7DBJ - chains A and C of the 4 polymer chains in the assembly; structure by X-ray diffraction, 1.55 A resolution.

Chain A (and C):
Name: L-lactate dehydrogenase B chain
Source organism: Homo sapiens
Notes: EC 1.1.1.27; chain C of this document is another copy of the same molecule, construct and numbering; everything in this record applies to it too
UniProtKB: P07195 (LDHB_HUMAN); residues 2-334 here = UniProt positions 2-334
Amino-acid sequence (333 residues; numbered 2 to 334; the number before each row is that of its first residue):
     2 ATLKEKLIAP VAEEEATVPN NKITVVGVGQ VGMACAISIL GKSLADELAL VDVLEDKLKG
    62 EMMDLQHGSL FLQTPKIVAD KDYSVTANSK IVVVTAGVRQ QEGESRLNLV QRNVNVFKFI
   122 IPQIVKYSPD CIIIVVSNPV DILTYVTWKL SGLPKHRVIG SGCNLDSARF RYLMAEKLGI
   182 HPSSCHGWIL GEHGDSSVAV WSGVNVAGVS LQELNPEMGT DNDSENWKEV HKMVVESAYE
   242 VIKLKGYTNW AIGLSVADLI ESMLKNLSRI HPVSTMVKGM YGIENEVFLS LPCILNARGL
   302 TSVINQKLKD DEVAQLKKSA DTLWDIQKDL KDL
Residues lining bound ligands:
  - H1U (N-[[3-[2-[(phenylmethyl)amino]ethyl]-1H-indol-2-yl]methyl]cycloheptanamine): Ser203, Gly204, Asn206, Gly209, Ser211, Glu214, Lys308, Leu309, Lys310
  - NADH (NAI; 1,4-dihydronicotinamide adenine dinucleotide): Val27, Gly28, Val29, Gly30, Gln31, Val32, Gly33, Asp53, Val54, Leu55, Tyr84, Thr96, Ala97, Gly98, Val99, Arg100, Gln101, Leu110, Asn114, Val117, Ile121, Val137, Ser138, Asn139, Val141, Ser162, Leu166, His194, Tyr248, Thr249, Ile253
  - oxamic acid (OXM): Gln101, Arg107, Asn139, Leu166, Arg170, His194, Ala239, Thr249
Curated features (UniProtKB/Swiss-Prot):
  - active site: His194 (Proton acceptor)
  - binding site (NAD(+)): Arg100, Asn139
  - binding site (substrate): Arg107, Asn139, Arg170, Thr249
  - modified residue: Ala2 (N-acetylalanine), Lys7 (N6-acetyllysine), Ser44 (Phosphoserine), Lys58 (N6-acetyllysine), Lys119 (N6-acetyllysine), Tyr240 (Phosphotyrosine), Lys329 (N6-acetyllysine)
Reported in the primary citation:
  - conformationally variable residues (helix shift): Trp228 to Lys246, Asp311 to Asp330
  - allosteric site: Ser203, Gly204, Asn206, Gly209, Ser211, Glu214, Lys308, Lys310
  - specificity-determining residues: Glu214, Lys308, Lys310 (by similarity / conservation)
  - contacts within the chain: Leu108-Leu324 (hydrophobic contact), Leu108-Thr323 (hydrophobic contact), Leu108-Ile327 (hydrophobic contact)
  - binding site for H1U: Ser203, Gly204, Asn206, Gly209, Ser211, Glu214, Lys308, Lys310

How chain A and chain C interact:
Contacting residue pairs (35; chain A residue first):
  Gly180(A) - Ser269(C)
  Ile181(A) - Ser269(C)
  Ile181(A) - Ile295(C)  hydrophobic
  His182(A) - Leu268(C)
  His182(A) - Ser269(C)  hydrogen bond (backbone-backbone)
  His182(A) - Arg270(C)
  Ser184(A) - Arg270(C)
  Ser185(A) - Arg270(C)
  Ser185(A) - Ile271(C)  hydrogen bond (side chain-backbone)
  His187(A) - His187(C)
  Trp189(A) - Ala208(C)
  Gly204(A) - Gly209(C)
  Val207(A) - Ile271(C)  hydrophobic
  Ala208(A) - Trp189(C)
  Ala208(A) - Pro293(C)  hydrophobic
  Ala208(A) - Gln307(C)
  Gly209(A) - Gly204(C)
  Val210(A) - Asn306(C)
  Val210(A) - Gln307(C)
  Leu215(A) - Lys308(C)
  Leu268(A) - His182(C)
  Ser269(A) - Gly180(C)
  Ser269(A) - Ile181(C)
  Ser269(A) - His182(C)  hydrogen bond (backbone-backbone)
  Arg270(A) - His182(C)
  Arg270(A) - Ser184(C)
  Arg270(A) - Ser185(C)
  Ile271(A) - Ser185(C)  hydrogen bond (backbone-side chain)
  Ile271(A) - Val207(C)  hydrophobic
  Pro293(A) - Ala208(C)  hydrophobic
  Ile295(A) - Ile181(C)  hydrophobic
  Asn306(A) - Val210(C)
  Gln307(A) - Ala208(C)
  Gln307(A) - Val210(C)
  Lys308(A) - Glu214(C)
Interface residues without a listed pair, chain A (25 interface residues in all): Asn206, Glu214, Ile305
Interface residues without a listed pair, chain C (24 interface residues in all): Asn206, Ile305

Summary:
Chain A and chain C form an interface of 25 and 24 residues respectively, with 4 hydrogen bonds. Polar
contacts include Ser185(A)-Ile271(C) and His182(A)-Ser269(C). The paper reports a binding site for H1U at
Ser203(A), Gly204(A) and Asn206(A) among others; an allosteric site at Ser203(A), Gly204(A) and Asn206(A)
among others.
Chain A and chain C are both L-lactate dehydrogenase B chain (Homo sapiens); the structure, Crystal structure
of human LDHB in complex with NADH, oxamate, and AXKO-0046, was determined by X-ray diffraction together with
7DBK from the same study.
